Entry 7VY6 (electron microscopy, 3.02 A resolution); this record covers chains A and B of the 5 polymer chains in the assembly.

== Chain A ==
Name: Capsid protein VP1
From: Coxsackievirus B3
Sequence (284 residues; numbered 1 to 284; the number before each row is that of its first residue):
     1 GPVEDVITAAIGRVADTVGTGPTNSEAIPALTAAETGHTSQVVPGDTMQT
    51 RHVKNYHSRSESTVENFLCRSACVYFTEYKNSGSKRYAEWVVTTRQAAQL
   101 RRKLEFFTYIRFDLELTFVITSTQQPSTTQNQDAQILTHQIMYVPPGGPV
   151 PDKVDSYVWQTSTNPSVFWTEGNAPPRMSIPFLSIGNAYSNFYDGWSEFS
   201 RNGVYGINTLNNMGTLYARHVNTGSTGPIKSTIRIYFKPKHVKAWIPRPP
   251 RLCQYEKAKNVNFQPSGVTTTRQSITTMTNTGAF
Unresolved in the structure: 1-12, 281-284

== Chain B ==
Name: Capsid protein VP2
From: Coxsackievirus B3
Sequence (263 residues; each row starts with the number of its first residue):
     1 SPTVEECGYSDRVRSITLGNSTITTQECANVVVGYGVWPDYLKDSEATAE
    51 DQPTQPDVATCRFYTLDSVQWQKTSPGWWWKLPDALSNLGLFGQNMQYHY
   101 LGRTGYTIHVQCNASKFHQGCLLVVCVPEAEMGCATLDNTPSSAELLGGD
   151 AAKEFAGEPIASGSNKLVQRVVYNAGMGIGVGNLTIFPHQWINLRTNNSA
   201 TIVMPYTNSVPMDNMFRHNNITLMVIPFVPLDYCPGSTTYVPITVTIAPM
   251 CAEYNGLRLASHQ
Unresolved in the structure: 1-7, 263

== Interface between chain A and chain B ==
Residue-residue contacts (92; chain A residue first):
  Ala34(A) - Trp191(B)
  Glu35(A) - Gln190(B)
  Glu35(A) - Trp191(B)  hydrogen bond (backbone-backbone)
  Glu35(A) - Asn193(B)  hydrogen bond
  Glu35(A) - Thr196(B)
  Glu35(A) - Asn197(B)
  Thr36(A) - Ala29(B)
  Thr36(A) - Asn30(B)
  Thr36(A) - Val32(B)
  Thr36(A) - Gln190(B)
  Thr108(A) - Glu129(B)
  Tyr109(A) - Glu129(B)  hydrogen bond
  Tyr109(A) - Thr207(B)
  Tyr109(A) - Asn208(B)
  Tyr109(A) - Ser209(B)
  Asn187(A) - Ser209(B)  hydrogen bond (backbone-backbone)
  Asn187(A) - Pro211(B)
  Ser190(A) - Ser209(B)
  Phe192(A) - Glu129(B)
  Phe192(A) - Glu131(B)
  Tyr193(A) - Glu129(B)
  Tyr193(A) - Glu131(B)  hydrogen bond (backbone-side chain)
  Tyr193(A) - His218(B)
  Asp194(A) - Lys81(B)  salt bridge
  Asp194(A) - Glu129(B)  hydrogen bond (backbone-side chain)
  Asp194(A) - Ala130(B)
  Asp194(A) - His218(B)
  Asp194(A) - Asn219(B)  hydrogen bond (backbone-backbone)
  Asp194(A) - Thr222(B)
  Gly195(A) - Arg217(B)
  Trp196(A) - Ser143(B)
  Trp196(A) - Leu146(B)  hydrophobic
  Trp196(A) - Leu147(B)  hydrophobic
  Trp196(A) - Arg217(B)  hydrogen bond (backbone-backbone)
  Ser197(A) - Arg217(B)  hydrogen bond (backbone-side chain)
  Glu198(A) - Arg217(B)
  Phe199(A) - Tyr100(B)  hydrophobic
  Phe199(A) - Asn214(B)
  Phe199(A) - Arg217(B)
  Arg201(A) - Asp84(B)  salt bridge
  Arg201(A) - Ser143(B)
  Arg201(A) - Leu147(B)
  Arg201(A) - Phe216(B)  hydrogen bond (side chain-backbone)
  Tyr205(A) - Glu131(B)
  Tyr205(A) - Met132(B)
  Tyr205(A) - Pro141(B)
  Tyr205(A) - Leu146(B)
  Gly206(A) - Glu131(B)
  Ile207(A) - Glu131(B)  hydrogen bond (backbone-side chain)
  Ile246(A) - Tyr35(B)
  Ile246(A) - Pro128(B)  hydrophobic
  Ile246(A) - Thr207(B)
  Pro247(A) - Ile186(B)
  Pro247(A) - Phe187(B)
  Arg248(A) - Pro128(B)  hydrogen bond (side chain-backbone)
  Arg248(A) - Glu129(B)  hydrogen bond (side chain-backbone)
  Arg248(A) - Ile186(B)
  Arg248(A) - Phe187(B)
  Pro249(A) - Ile179(B)
  Pro249(A) - Asn183(B)
  Pro249(A) - Ile186(B)
  Pro249(A) - Phe187(B)
  Pro250(A) - Ile179(B)
  Pro250(A) - Asn183(B)
  Arg251(A) - Met177(B)  hydrogen bond (side chain-backbone)
  Leu252(A) - Asn174(B)
  Leu252(A) - Gly178(B)
  Leu252(A) - Ile179(B)
  Cys253(A) - Asn174(B)  hydrogen bond
  Cys253(A) - Gly178(B)  hydrogen bond (backbone-backbone)
  Glu256(A) - Leu137(B)
  Lys257(A) - Leu137(B)
  Lys257(A) - Asp138(B)  salt bridge
  Val261(A) - Met132(B)
  Asn262(A) - Gly133(B)
  Asn262(A) - Cys134(B)  hydrogen bond (side chain-backbone)
  Asn262(A) - Thr136(B)  hydrogen bond (side chain-backbone)
  Asn262(A) - Leu137(B)  hydrogen bond (side chain-backbone)
  Asn262(A) - Asn139(B)  hydrogen bond (side chain-backbone)
  Phe263(A) - Leu137(B)
  Phe263(A) - Gln169(B)
  Phe263(A) - Asn174(B)
  Phe263(A) - Gly176(B)
  Phe263(A) - Met177(B)
  Phe263(A) - Gly178(B)
  Gln264(A) - Leu137(B)
  Pro265(A) - Pro159(B)  hydrophobic
  Pro265(A) - Val171(B)  hydrophobic
  Pro265(A) - Tyr173(B)
  Pro265(A) - Asn174(B)
  Ser266(A) - Tyr173(B)
  Ser266(A) - Asn174(B)
Also at the interface, not in a pair above, chain A (40 interface residues in all): Gly37, Gly186, Ala188, Asn260, Val268
Also at the interface, not in a pair above, chain B (55 interface residues in all): Val127, Thr140, Gly180, Leu184, His189, Val210

== Summary ==
40 residues of chain A face 55 of chain B across their interface, with 20 hydrogen bonds and 3 salt bridges.
Polar pairs include Asp194(A)-Lys81(B), Arg201(A)-Asp84(B) and Lys257(A)-Asp138(B).
Chain A is Capsid protein VP1 and chain B is Capsid protein VP2, both from Coxsackievirus B3; the structure,
Coxsackievirus B3(VP3-234N) incubate with CD55 at pH7.4, was determined by electron microscopy together with
7VXH, 7VXZ, 7VY0, 7VY5, 7VYK, 7VYL and 3 further entries from the same study.
